Entry 6FY3 (X-ray diffraction, 2.60 A resolution); this record covers chains Y and Z of the 3 polymer chains in the assembly.

Chain Y:
Protein: CAP228-3D Light Chain
Organism: Homo sapiens
Chain sequence (218 residues; each row starts with the number of its first residue; note: 1 number in that range is skipped by the numbering (no residue carries it; nothing is unmodelled there); a row labelled like 30A-30B holds insertion residues (30A, then the next letters in order)):
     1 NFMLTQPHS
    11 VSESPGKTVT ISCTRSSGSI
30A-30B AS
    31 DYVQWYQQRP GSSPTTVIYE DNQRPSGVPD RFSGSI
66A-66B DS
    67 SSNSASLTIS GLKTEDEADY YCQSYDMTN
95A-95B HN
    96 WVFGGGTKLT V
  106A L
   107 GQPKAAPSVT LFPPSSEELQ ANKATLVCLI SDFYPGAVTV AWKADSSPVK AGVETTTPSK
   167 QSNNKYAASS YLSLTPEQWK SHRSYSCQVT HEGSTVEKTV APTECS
Unresolved in the structure: 120-129, 207-212
Disulfide bonds: Cys23-Cys88, Cys134-Cys193

Chain Z:
Protein: CAP45 V2 peptide
Organism: Human immunodeficiency virus 1
Chain sequence (19 residues; numbered 164 to 182; the number before each row is that of its first residue):
   164 ELRDKKQKAY ALFYRPDVV
Unresolved in the structure: 164, 181-182

Interface between chain Y and chain Z:
Contacting residue pairs (15):
  Ala30A(Y) with Lys168(Z)
  Ser30B(Y) with Lys171(Z), hydrogen bond (backbone-side chain)
  Asp31(Y) with Lys171(Z), salt bridge
  Tyr32(Y) with Lys168(Z); Lys169(Z)
  Glu50(Y) with Lys169(Z), salt bridge
  Asp51(Y) with Lys168(Z), salt bridge
  Tyr91(Y) with Leu175(Z), hydrophobic; Phe176(Z)
  Met93(Y) with Arg166(Z); Lys171(Z); Leu175(Z), hydrophobic
  His95A(Y) with Ala174(Z); Leu175(Z)
  Trp96(Y) with Phe176(Z), hydrophobic
Interface residues without a listed pair, chain Z (8 interface residues in all): Ala172

Overview:
The interface between chain Y and chain Z involves 10 residues on one side and 8 on the other, with 1 hydrogen
bond and 3 salt bridges. Polar contacts include Asp31(Y)-Lys171(Z), Glu50(Y)-Lys169(Z) and Asp51(Y)-Lys168(Z).
Chain Y is CAP228-3D Light Chain (Homo sapiens) and chain Z is CAP45 V2 peptide (Human immunodeficiency virus
1); the structure, Crystal structure of a V2-directed, RV144 vaccine-like antibody from HIV-1 infection,
CAP228-3D, bound to a heterologous ..., was determined by X-ray diffraction.
